PDB entry 9GSX | electron microscopy, 6.50 A resolution (low resolution: residue-level contacts below are approximate; hydrogen-bond / salt-bridge calls are withheld) | chains D and Q of the 27 polymer chains in the assembly

[Chain D]
Name: Flagellin
Organism: Campylobacter jejuni
Reference sequence: A0A5T0F6D4 (A0A5T0F6D4_CAMJU); numbering as in UniProt (aligned over 1-750)
Amino-acid sequence (750 residues; each row starts with the number of its first residue):
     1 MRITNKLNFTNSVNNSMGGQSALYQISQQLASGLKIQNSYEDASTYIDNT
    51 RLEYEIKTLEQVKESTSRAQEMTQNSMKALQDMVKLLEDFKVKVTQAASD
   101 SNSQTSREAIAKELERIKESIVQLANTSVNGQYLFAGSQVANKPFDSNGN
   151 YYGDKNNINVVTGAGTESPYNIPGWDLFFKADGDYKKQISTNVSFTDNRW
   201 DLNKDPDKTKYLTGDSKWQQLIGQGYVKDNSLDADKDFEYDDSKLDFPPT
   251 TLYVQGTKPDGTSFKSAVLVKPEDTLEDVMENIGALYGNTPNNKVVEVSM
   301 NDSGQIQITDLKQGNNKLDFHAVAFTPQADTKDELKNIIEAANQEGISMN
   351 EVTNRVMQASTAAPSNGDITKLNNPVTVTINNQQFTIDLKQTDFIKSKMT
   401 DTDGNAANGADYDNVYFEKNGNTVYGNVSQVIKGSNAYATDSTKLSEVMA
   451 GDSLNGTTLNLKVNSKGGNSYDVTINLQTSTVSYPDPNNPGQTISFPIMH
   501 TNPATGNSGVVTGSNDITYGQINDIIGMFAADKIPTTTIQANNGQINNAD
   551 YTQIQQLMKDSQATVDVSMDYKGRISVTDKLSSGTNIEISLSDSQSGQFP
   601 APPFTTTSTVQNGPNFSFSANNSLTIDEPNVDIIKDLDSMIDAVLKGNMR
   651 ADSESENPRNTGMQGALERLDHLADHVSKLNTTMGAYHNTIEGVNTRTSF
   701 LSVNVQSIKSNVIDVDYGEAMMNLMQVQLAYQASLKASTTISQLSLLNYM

[Chain Q]
Name: Flagellar hook-associated protein 1
Organism: Campylobacter jejuni
Reference sequence: A0A5Z5AC44 (A0A5Z5AC44_CAMJU); residues 1-608 here = UniProt positions 1-608
Amino-acid sequence (608 residues; numbered 1 to 608; the number before each row is that of its first residue):
     1 MGIFGTLYTGVTGLKASEVQIATTGNNISNANATFYTRQRVVQTTNGYIT
    51 TGGVQVGTGTAVESIVRLHDEYSYYKLKGASNQLEYTKYMASTLQEIAQR
   101 FPDLQNTGILQDLENYNKAWNDFASNPNENATKIALVKASQTLTESVNNT
   151 FATLDKIQKKVNDDIKNTVDEINKIGEEIATINKQIYGQEALPTEHANEL
   201 RDRRDELELTLSKLVSAVASKNEINQDNRLDTTITDPGHQYNLSIEGFSI
   251 VDGINFHPLKLDYDDKNKSYSIYYETPDEKVRDLTAKISGGQLGAQLDLR
   301 GRNYSKSEGKYEDGIIQGYMDSLDTFAKTMINETNNLYASSAKSSVTSDY
   351 LSGLKGDIPLVNYDRTIQPGSFDIVIYDDKGDKKLTKTITIDVNTTMNDI
   401 MRQINANTDDNDNKNSNDDVDDHINASFSYDAKTGDGLFQINAKSGFKVA
   451 IEDKGTNFAGAFSIGGFFSGTDASDMKVKDSILNDPSTVRASSNGVDSGN
   501 DMANKIIQLQYDKVNFYNEDGTIDNLTMEEYYRKLTGKIASDGENNNVVN
   551 SSNETLYNSVYSEYQSKSGVNTNEELAALIQYQSSYGAAAKIVSTVDQML
   601 DTLLGLKS

[How chain D and chain Q interact]
Residue-residue contacts - 79 pairs, chain D then chain Q:
  M1(D) with N558(Q); S559(Q); S562(Q)
  I3(D) with S562(Q); S566(Q)
  T4(D) with S562(Q); Q565(Q); S566(Q)
  N5(D) with Q565(Q); S566(Q); G569(Q); V570(Q)
  K6(D) with Q565(Q); G569(Q); V570(Q)
  L7(D) with Y561(Q); S562(Q); Q565(Q)
  N8(D) with S562(Q)
  S39(D) with D103(Q); A540(Q); E544(Q)
  Y40(D) with Q95(Q); Q99(Q); A540(Q); G543(Q); E544(Q); N547(Q)
  E41(D) with E544(Q)
  A43(D) with G537(Q); E544(Q)
  Y46(D) with D103(Q)
  I47(D) with R533(Q); G537(Q)
  T50(D) with E529(Q); R533(Q)
  R51(D) with R533(Q)
  E53(D) with E529(Q)
  Y54(D) with Q510(Q); E529(Q)
  K57(D) with E114(Q); E529(Q)
  T58(D) with Y511(Q)
  Q61(D) with N117(Q); K118(Q); N121(Q); Q510(Q)
  V62(D) with Y511(Q)
  R68(D) with N121(Q); S125(Q)
  Q132(D) with N128(Q)
  V140(D) with S498(Q)
  A141(D) with S498(Q)
  N159(D) with N500(Q); N504(Q)
  V160(D) with N504(Q)
  V161(D) with N504(Q); I507(Q); Q508(Q); Y511(Q)
  T162(D) with Y511(Q)
  G163(D) with Q508(Q); Y511(Q)
  A164(D) with Q508(Q); Y511(Q); D512(Q)
  G165(D) with Q508(Q); D512(Q)
  T166(D) with Q508(Q)
  S442(D) with D412(Q); N413(Q)
  T501(D) with K414(Q); S416(Q)
  S508(D) with S416(Q)
  Q555(D) with N417(Q)
  K559(D) with N417(Q)
  N748(D) with N573(Q)
  Y749(D) with T572(Q); N573(Q)
Interface residues without a listed pair, chain D (49 interface residues in all): D42, D48, E64, Q139, E167, N502, P503, T518, Y551
Interface residues without a listed pair, chain Q (50 interface residues in all): A98, L104, L110, L113, P127, S541, E563, K567, S568, N571, L576

[Overview]
The interface between chain D and chain Q involves 49 residues on one side and 50 on the other.
Here chain D is Flagellin and chain Q is Flagellar hook-associated protein 1, both from Campylobacter jejuni.
Entry 9GSX (Campylobacter hook-filament junction-cap complex) was determined by electron microscopy (same
publication as 9GNZ and 9GO6).
